PDB entry 8FQ5 | electron microscopy, 2.34 A resolution | chains B and E of the 8 polymer chains in the assembly

Chain B:
Protein: Glutamate receptor 2
Source organism: Rattus norvegicus
UniProtKB: P19491 (GRIA2_RAT), isoform P19491-2; the construct has insertions or renumbered stretches relative to UniProt, so the offset changes along the chain: -20 to 848 = UniProt 1-869; 855-868 = UniProt 870-883
Amino-acid sequence (889 residues; each row starts with the number of its first residue; numbers below 1 keep their minus sign (Met-20 is residue -20)):
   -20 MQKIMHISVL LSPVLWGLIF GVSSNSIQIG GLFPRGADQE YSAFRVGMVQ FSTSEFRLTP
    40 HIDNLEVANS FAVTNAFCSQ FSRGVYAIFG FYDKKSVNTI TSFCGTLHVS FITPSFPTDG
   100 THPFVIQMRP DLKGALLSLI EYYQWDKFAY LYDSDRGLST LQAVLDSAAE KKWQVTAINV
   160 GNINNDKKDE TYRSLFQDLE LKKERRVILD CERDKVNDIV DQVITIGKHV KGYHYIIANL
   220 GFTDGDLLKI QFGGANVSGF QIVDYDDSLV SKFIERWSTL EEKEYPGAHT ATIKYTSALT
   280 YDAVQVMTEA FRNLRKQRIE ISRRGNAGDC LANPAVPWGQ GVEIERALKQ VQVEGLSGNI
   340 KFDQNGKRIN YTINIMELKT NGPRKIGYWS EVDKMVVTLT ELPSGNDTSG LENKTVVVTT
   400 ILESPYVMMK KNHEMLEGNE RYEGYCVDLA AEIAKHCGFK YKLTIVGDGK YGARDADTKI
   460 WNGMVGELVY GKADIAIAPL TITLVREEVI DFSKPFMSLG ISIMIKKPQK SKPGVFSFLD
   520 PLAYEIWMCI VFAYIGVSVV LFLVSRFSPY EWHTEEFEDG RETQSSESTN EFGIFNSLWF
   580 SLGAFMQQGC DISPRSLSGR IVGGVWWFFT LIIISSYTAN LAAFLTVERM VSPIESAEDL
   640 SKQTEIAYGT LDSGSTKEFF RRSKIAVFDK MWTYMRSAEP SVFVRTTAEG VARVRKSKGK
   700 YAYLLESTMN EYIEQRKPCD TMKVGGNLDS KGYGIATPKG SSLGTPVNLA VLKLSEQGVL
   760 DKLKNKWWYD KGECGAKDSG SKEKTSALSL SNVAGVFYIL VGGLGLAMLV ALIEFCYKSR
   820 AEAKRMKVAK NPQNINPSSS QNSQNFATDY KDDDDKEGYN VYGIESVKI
Disordered / not traced: -20 to 506, 553-563, 631-783, 827-868
Differences from the reference sequence: engineered mutation Asp848 (Tyr869 in P19491); insertion (849-854)
Curated features (UniProtKB/Swiss-Prot):
  - region: Ala846, Thr847, Lys855 to Gly862 (Required for interaction with IQSEC1)
  - binding site (L-glutamate): Pro478, Thr480, Arg485, Ser654, Thr655, Glu705
  - site: Arg453 (Interaction with the cone snail toxin Con-ikot-ikot), Ile633 (Crucial to convey clamshell closure to channel opening), Arg660 (Interaction with the cone snail toxin Con-ikot-ikot), Lys752 (Interaction with the cone snail toxin Con-ikot-ikot)
  - modified residue: Ser662 (Phosphoserine), Ser696 (Phosphoserine), Ser839 (Phosphoserine), Ser842 (Phosphoserine), Tyr861 (Phosphotyrosine), Ser865 (Phosphoserine)
  - lipidation (S-palmitoyl cysteine): Cys589, Cys815
  - glycosylation (N-linked (GlcNAc...) asparagine): Asn235, Asn349, Asn385, Asn392

Chain E:
Protein: Voltage-dependent calcium channel gamma-2 subunit
Source organism: Mus musculus
UniProtKB: O88602 (CCG2_MOUSE); residues 1-323 here = UniProt positions 1-323
Amino-acid sequence (336 residues; each row starts with the number of its first residue):
     1 MGLFDRGVQM LLTTVGAFAA FSLMTIAVGT DYWLYSRGVC KTKSVSENET SEENEEVMTH
    61 SGLWRTCCLE GNFKGLCKQI DHFPEDADYE ADTAEYFLRA VRASSIFPIL SVILLFMGGL
   121 CIAASEFYKT RHNIILSAGI FFVSAGLSNI IGIIVYISAN AGDPSKSDSK KNSYSYGWSF
   181 YFGALSFIIA EMVGVLAVHM FIDRHKQLRA TARATDYLQA SAITRIPSYR YRYQRRSRSS
   241 SRSTEPSHSR DASPVGVKGF NTLPSTEISM YTLSRDPLKA ATTPTATYNS DRDNSFLQVH
   301 NCIQKDSKDS LHANTANRRT TPVGGRGGTE TSQAPA
Disordered / not traced: 1-4, 43-55, 163-171, 215-336
Differences from the reference sequence: engineered mutation Glu52 (Lys in O88602), Glu53 (Lys in O88602); expression tag (324-336)
Curated features (UniProtKB/Swiss-Prot):
  - modified residue: Ser253 (Phosphoserine), Tyr271 (Phosphotyrosine), Thr321 (Phosphothreonine)
  - glycosylation: Asn48 (N-linked (GlcNAc...) asparagine)
  - mutagenesis: Thr321 (T321A: Abolishes phosphorylation; T321D/E: No interaction with DLG1 and DLG4), Val323 (V323A: No interaction with DLG1 and DLG4)
Disulfide bonds: Cys40-Cys68, Cys67-Cys77

Chain B / chain E interface:
Residue-residue contacts (16):
  Gln508(B) with Tyr89(E), hydrogen bond
  Leu789(B) with Ile157(E), hydrophobic
  Ser790(B) with Ser158(E); Ala161(E)
  Ala793(B) with Ile154(E), hydrophobic; Ser158(E)
  Phe796(B) with Ile154(E), hydrophobic
  Tyr797(B) with Ile154(E), hydrophobic; Val155(E)
  Val800(B) with Ile150(E), hydrophobic; Ile151(E), hydrophobic
  Met807(B) with Val143(E), hydrophobic; Ser144(E); Leu147(E), hydrophobic
  Phe814(B) with Asn133(E); Leu136(E), hydrophobic
Other interface residues (no listed pair), chain B (12 interface residues in all): Leu803, Gly804, Leu811
Other interface residues (no listed pair), chain E (16 interface residues in all): Leu98, Ile140, Phe201

Summary:
Chain B and chain E form an interface of 12 and 16 residues respectively; the contacts include 1 hydrogen
bond. Its one hydrogen-bonded contact is Gln508(B)-Tyr89(E). UniProt lists 6 L-glutamate-binding residues on
chain B; 2 mutagenesis sites on chain E.
Here chain B is Glutamate receptor 2 (Rattus norvegicus) and chain E is Voltage-dependent calcium channel
gamma-2 subunit (Mus musculus). Entry 8FQ5 (GluA2 flip Q isoform of AMPA receptor in complex with
gain-of-function TARP gamma2, with 140mM NMDG ...) was determined by electron microscopy (same publication as
8FP4, 8FP9, 8FPG, 8FPS, 8FQ1, 8FQB and 8FQF).
